Entry 7F67 (electron microscopy, 3.59 A resolution); this record covers chains A and B of the 18 polymer chains in the assembly.

# Chain A (and B)
Protein: Translation initiation factor eIF-2B subunit alpha
From: Homo sapiens
Notes: chain B of this document is another copy of the same molecule, construct and numbering; everything in this record applies to it too
UniProt: Q14232 (EI2BA_HUMAN); residue numbers follow UniProt; this construct covers 1-305
Amino-acid sequence (305 residues; numbered 1 to 305; the number before each row is that of its first residue):
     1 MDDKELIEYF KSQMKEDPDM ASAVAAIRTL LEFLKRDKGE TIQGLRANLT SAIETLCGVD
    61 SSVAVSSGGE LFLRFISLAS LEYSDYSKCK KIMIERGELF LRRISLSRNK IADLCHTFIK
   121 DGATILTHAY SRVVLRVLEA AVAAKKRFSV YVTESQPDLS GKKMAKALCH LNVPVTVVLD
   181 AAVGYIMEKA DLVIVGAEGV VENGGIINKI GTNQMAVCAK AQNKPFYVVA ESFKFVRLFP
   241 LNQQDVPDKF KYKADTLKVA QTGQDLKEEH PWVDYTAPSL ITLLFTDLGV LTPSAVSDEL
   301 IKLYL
Not modelled in the structure: 255-267
What the authors report for this chain:
  - mutagenesis - A47E: unchanged binding to eIF2(alphaP)

# How chain A and chain B interact
Residue-residue contacts - 53 pairs, chain A then chain B:
  Tyr-151(A) / Glu-269(B)
  Glu-154(A) / Gln-156(B)
  Gln-156(A) / Glu-154(B)
  Gln-156(A) / Gln-156(B)  hydrogen bond
  Pro-157(A) / Leu-179(B)
  Val-175(A) / Glu-268(B)
  Thr-176(A) / Glu-268(B)
  Thr-176(A) / Glu-269(B)
  Val-177(A) / Glu-268(B)  hydrogen bond (backbone-backbone)
  Val-177(A) / Glu-269(B)
  Leu-179(A) / Pro-157(B)  hydrophobic
  Leu-179(A) / His-270(B)
  Asp-180(A) / Gln-214(B)
  Ala-181(A) / Asp-180(B)
  Ala-181(A) / Ile-210(B)
  Ala-181(A) / Gly-211(B)
  Ala-181(A) / Gln-214(B)
  Ala-182(A) / Ile-210(B)  hydrophobic
  Ala-182(A) / Gln-214(B)  hydrogen bond (backbone-side chain)
  Val-183(A) / Gln-214(B)  hydrogen bond (backbone-side chain)
  Gly-184(A) / Gln-214(B)
  Tyr-185(A) / Gln-243(B)
  Tyr-185(A) / Lys-251(B)  hydrogen bond
  Tyr-185(A) / Tyr-252(B)
  Tyr-185(A) / Pro-271(B)  hydrophobic
  Glu-188(A) / Asn-242(B)
  Glu-188(A) / Gln-243(B)  hydrogen bond (side chain-backbone)
  Glu-188(A) / Gln-244(B)  hydrogen bond (side chain-backbone)
  Lys-189(A) / Glu-269(B)  salt bridge
  Ile-210(A) / Ala-181(B)
  Ile-210(A) / Tyr-185(B)  hydrophobic
  Gly-211(A) / Ala-181(B)
  Asn-213(A) / Gly-184(B)
  Gln-214(A) / Asp-180(B)
  Gln-214(A) / Ala-181(B)
  Gln-214(A) / Val-183(B)
  Gln-214(A) / Gly-184(B)
  Gln-214(A) / Gln-214(B)
  Gln-214(A) / Cys-218(B)
  Val-217(A) / Ala-221(B)  hydrophobic
  Ala-221(A) / Val-217(B)  hydrophobic
  Asn-242(A) / Glu-188(B)
  Gln-243(A) / Tyr-185(B)
  Gln-243(A) / Glu-188(B)  hydrogen bond (backbone-side chain)
  Gln-244(A) / Glu-188(B)  hydrogen bond (backbone-side chain)
  Lys-251(A) / Tyr-185(B)  hydrogen bond
  Glu-268(A) / Thr-176(B)
  Glu-268(A) / Val-177(B)
  Glu-269(A) / Val-177(B)
  Glu-269(A) / Tyr-185(B)
  Glu-269(A) / Lys-189(B)  salt bridge
  His-270(A) / Leu-179(B)
  Pro-271(A) / Tyr-185(B)  hydrophobic
Other interface residues (no listed pair), chain A (35 interface residues in all): Val-178, Ile-186, Cys-218, Tyr-252, Val-273
Other interface residues (no listed pair), chain B (32 interface residues in all): Val-175, Val-178, Ala-182, Asp-274

# Summary
The interface between chain A and chain B involves 35 residues on one side and 32 on the other; the contacts
include 10 hydrogen bonds and 2 salt bridges. Polar contacts include Lys-189(A)/Glu-269(B),
Gln-156(A)/Gln-156(B) and Ala-182(A)/Gln-214(B). The paper reports that A47E of chain A leaves binding to
eIF2(alphaP) unchanged.
Both chains are Translation initiation factor eIF-2B subunit alpha (Homo sapiens). Entry 7F67 (eIF2B-SFSV
NSs-2-eIF2) was determined by electron microscopy (same publication as 7F64, 7F66 and 7VLK).
